Entry 6UD8 (electron microscopy, 3.20 A resolution); this record covers chains C and D of the 8 polymer chains in the assembly.

[Chain C (and D)]
Molecule: Glutamate receptor 2
Source organism: Rattus norvegicus
Notes: chain D of this document is another copy of the same molecule, construct and numbering; everything in this record applies to it too
Reference sequence: P19491 (GRIA2_RAT); residues -20 to 847 here correspond to UniProt positions 1-868 (UniProt number = residue number + 21)
Sequence (889 residues; each row starts with the number of its first residue; numbers below 1 keep their minus sign (Met-20 is residue -20)):
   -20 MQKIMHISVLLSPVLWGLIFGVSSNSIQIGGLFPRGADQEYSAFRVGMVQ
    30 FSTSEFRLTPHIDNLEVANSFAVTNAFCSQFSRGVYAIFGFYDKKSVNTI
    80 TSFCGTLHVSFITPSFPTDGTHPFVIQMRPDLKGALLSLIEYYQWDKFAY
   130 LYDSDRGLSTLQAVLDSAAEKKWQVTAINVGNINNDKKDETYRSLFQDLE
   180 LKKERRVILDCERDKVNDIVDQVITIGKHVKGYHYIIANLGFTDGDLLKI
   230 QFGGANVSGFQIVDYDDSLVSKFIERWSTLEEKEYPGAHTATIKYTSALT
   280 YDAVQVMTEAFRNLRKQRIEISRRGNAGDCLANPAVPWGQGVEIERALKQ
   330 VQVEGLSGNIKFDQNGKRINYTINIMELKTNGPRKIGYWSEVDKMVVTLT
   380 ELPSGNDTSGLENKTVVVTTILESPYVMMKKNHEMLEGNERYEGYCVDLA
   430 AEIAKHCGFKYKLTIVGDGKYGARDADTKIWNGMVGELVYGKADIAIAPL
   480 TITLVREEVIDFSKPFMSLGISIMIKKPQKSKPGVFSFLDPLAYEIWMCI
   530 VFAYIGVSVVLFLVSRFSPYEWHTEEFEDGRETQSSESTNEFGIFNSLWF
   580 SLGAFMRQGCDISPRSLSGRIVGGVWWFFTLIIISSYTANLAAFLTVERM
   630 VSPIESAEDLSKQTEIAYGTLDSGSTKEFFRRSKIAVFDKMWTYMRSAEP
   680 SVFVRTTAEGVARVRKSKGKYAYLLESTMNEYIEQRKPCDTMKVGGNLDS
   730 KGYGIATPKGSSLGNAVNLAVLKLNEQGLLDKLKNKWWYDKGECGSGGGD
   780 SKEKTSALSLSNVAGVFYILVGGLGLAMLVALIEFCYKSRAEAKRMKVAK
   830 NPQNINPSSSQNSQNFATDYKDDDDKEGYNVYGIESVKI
Unresolved in the structure: -20 to 393, 549-594, 777-783, 825-868
Construct notes: conflict Arg586 (Gln607 in P19491); expression tag (848-868)
UniProt features mapped onto this chain:
  - region: Ala846, Thr847 (Required for interaction with IQSEC1)
  - binding site (L-glutamate): Pro478, Thr480, Arg485, Ser654, Thr655, Glu705
  - site: Arg453 (Interaction with the cone snail toxin Con-ikot-ikot), Ile633 (Crucial to convey clamshell closure to channel opening), Arg660 (Interaction with the cone snail toxin Con-ikot-ikot), Lys752 (Interaction with the cone snail toxin Con-ikot-ikot)
  - modified residue (Phosphoserine): Ser662, Ser696, Ser839, Ser842
  - lipidation (S-palmitoyl cysteine): Cys589, Cys815
  - glycosylation (N-linked (GlcNAc...) asparagine): Asn235, Asn349, Asn385, Asn392
Disulfides: Cys718-Cys773
Small-molecule neighbours: ZK1 ({[7-morpholin-4-yl-2,3-dioxo-6-(trifluoromethyl)-3,4-dihydroquinoxalin-1(2H)-yl]methyl}phosphonic acid): Glu402, Tyr405, Tyr450, Pro478, Leu479, Thr480, Arg485, Gly653, Ser654, Thr655, Thr686, Glu705, Thr707, Met708, Tyr732
What the authors report for this chain:
  - specificity-determining residues: Glu524, Met527, Cys528, Leu789, Ala793 (by similarity / conservation)

[Interface between chain C and chain D]
Residue-residue contacts (52; chain C residue first):
  Asp519(C) - Ala786(D)
  Pro520(C) - Ala786(D)
  Pro520(C) - Leu787(D)  hydrogen bond (backbone-backbone)
  Leu521(C) - Leu787(D)
  Ala522(C) - Leu787(D)
  Glu524(C) - Leu789(D)
  Ile525(C) - Leu787(D)
  Ile525(C) - Ser788(D)
  Ile525(C) - Leu789(D)  hydrophobic
  Cys528(C) - Phe796(D)  hydrophobic
  Ala532(C) - Leu799(D)  hydrophobic
  Val539(C) - Leu803(D)  hydrophobic
  Phe546(C) - Ala810(D)  hydrophobic
  Phe546(C) - Phe814(D)
  Ser547(C) - Glu813(D)
  Leu596(C) - Val809(D)  hydrophobic
  Ser597(C) - Ala806(D)  hydrogen bond (side chain-backbone)
  Ser597(C) - Val809(D)
  Ser597(C) - Ala810(D)  hydrogen bond (side chain-backbone)
  Arg599(C) - Tyr533(D)
  Arg599(C) - Ser537(D)
  Arg599(C) - Phe541(D)
  Ile600(C) - Leu805(D)  hydrophobic
  Ile600(C) - Ala806(D)  hydrophobic
  Val601(C) - Ala806(D)  hydrophobic
  Gly602(C) - Tyr533(D)
  Gly603(C) - Tyr533(D)  hydrogen bond (backbone-side chain)
  Val604(C) - Ile798(D)
  Val604(C) - Leu799(D)  hydrophobic
  Trp606(C) - Trp605(D)  hydrophobic
  Trp606(C) - Thr609(D)
  Phe607(C) - Trp526(D)  hydrophobic
  Phe608(C) - Val795(D)  hydrophobic
  Phe608(C) - Phe796(D)  hydrophobic
  Leu610(C) - Ile613(D)  hydrophobic
  Ile611(C) - Phe517(D)  hydrophobic
  Ile611(C) - Val795(D)  hydrophobic
  Ser614(C) - Tyr616(D)
  Ser614(C) - Thr617(D)
  Ser615(C) - Leu620(D)
  Ser615(C) - Leu787(D)
  Ala618(C) - Thr617(D)
  Ala618(C) - Leu620(D)  hydrophobic
  Ala618(C) - Ala621(D)
  Ala618(C) - Leu624(D)  hydrophobic
  Asn619(C) - Ser785(D)
  Asn619(C) - Ala786(D)
  Asn619(C) - Leu787(D)
  Ala622(C) - Thr625(D)
  Phe623(C) - Thr784(D)
  Phe623(C) - Ser785(D)
  Phe623(C) - Ala786(D)
Interface residues without a listed pair, chain C (37 interface residues in all): Ile529, Val536, Val543, Pro548, Ala621, Thr625, Thr643
Interface residues without a listed pair, chain D (38 interface residues in all): Leu518, Ile529, Ser775, Val792, Gly802, Leu811, Lys817

[In short]
37 residues of chain C face 38 of chain D across their interface; the contacts include 4 hydrogen bonds. Among
the polar pairs are Ser597(C)-Ala806(D), Ser597(C)-Ala810(D) and Gly603(C)-Tyr533(D). Ligands of chain C:
compound ZK1. UniProt lists 6 L-glutamate-binding residues on chain C. The paper reports specificity
determinants Glu524(C), Met527(C) and Cys528(C) among others.
Both chains are Glutamate receptor 2 (Rattus norvegicus). Entry 6UD8 (GluA2 in complex with its auxiliary
subunit CNIH3 - with antagonist ZK200775) was determined by electron microscopy, deposited together with 6PEQ,
6U5S, 6U6I, 6UCB and 6UD4.
